PDB entry 8GIL | X-ray diffraction, 2.10 A resolution | chains A and B

== Chain A (and B) ==
Molecule: L-threonine 3-dehydrogenase
From: Trypanosoma cruzi
Notes: EC 1.1.1.103; chain B of this document is another copy of the same molecule, construct and numbering; everything in this record applies to it too
UniProt: Q4CU39 (Q4CU39_TRYCC); residues 1-332 here = UniProt positions 1-332
Sequence (366 residues; row label = number of the first residue in the row; numbers below 1 keep their minus sign (Met-33 is residue -33)):
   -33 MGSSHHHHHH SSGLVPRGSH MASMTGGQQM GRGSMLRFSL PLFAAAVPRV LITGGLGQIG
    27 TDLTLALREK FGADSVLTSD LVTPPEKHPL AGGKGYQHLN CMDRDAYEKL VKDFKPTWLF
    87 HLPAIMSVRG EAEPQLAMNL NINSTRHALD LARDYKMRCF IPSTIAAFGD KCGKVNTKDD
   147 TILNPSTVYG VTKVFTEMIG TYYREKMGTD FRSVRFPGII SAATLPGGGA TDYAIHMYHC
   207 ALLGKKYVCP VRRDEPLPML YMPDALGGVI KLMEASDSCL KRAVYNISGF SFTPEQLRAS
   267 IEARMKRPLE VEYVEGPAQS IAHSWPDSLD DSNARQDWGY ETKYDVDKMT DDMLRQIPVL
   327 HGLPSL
Unresolved in the structure: -33 to 12 (chain B: -33 to 12, 331-332)
Differences from the reference sequence: initiating methionine (-33); expression tag (-32 to 0)
Bound ions: K+: Glu221, Pro222, Ala288, Trp291, Pro292, Asp293
Reported in the primary citation:
  - K+ coordination: Glu221, Pro222, Ala288, Trp291, Pro292, Asp293
  - catalytic residues: Thr130, Tyr155 (by similarity / conservation)
  - allosteric site: Lys140 to Thr143
  - mutagenesis - K140A, E221A (1000-fold), H289A, D293A (10-fold), S294A: decreased catalytic activity on K+

== Interface between chain A and chain B ==
Residue-residue contacts (44):
  Glu97(A) - Tyr168(B)  hydrogen bond
  Gln101(A) - Arg112(B)  hydrogen bond
  Gln101(A) - Asp116(B)  hydrogen bond
  Gln101(A) - Tyr169(B)  hydrogen bond
  Met104(A) - Arg112(B)
  Met104(A) - Ile165(B)  hydrophobic
  Asn105(A) - Arg112(B)  hydrogen bond
  Ile108(A) - Phe161(B)  hydrophobic
  Arg112(A) - Gln101(B)  hydrogen bond
  Arg112(A) - Met104(B)
  Arg112(A) - Asn105(B)  hydrogen bond
  Asp116(A) - Gln101(B)  hydrogen bond
  Lys137(A) - Asp146(B)  salt bridge
  Lys137(A) - Arg248(B)
  Asp146(A) - Lys137(B)  salt bridge
  Asp146(A) - Ile148(B)
  Thr147(A) - Ile148(B)
  Ile148(A) - Asp146(B)
  Ile148(A) - Thr147(B)
  Leu149(A) - Met164(B)
  Pro151(A) - Met164(B)
  Ser152(A) - Tyr168(B)
  Ser152(A) - Lys172(B)
  Thr153(A) - Tyr168(B)
  Val154(A) - Tyr168(B)
  Val157(A) - Phe161(B)  hydrophobic
  Val157(A) - Ile165(B)
  Val160(A) - Met164(B)  hydrophobic
  Phe161(A) - Ile108(B)  hydrophobic
  Phe161(A) - Val157(B)  hydrophobic
  Met164(A) - Leu149(B)
  Met164(A) - Pro151(B)
  Met164(A) - Val157(B)  hydrophobic
  Met164(A) - Val160(B)  hydrophobic
  Ile165(A) - Met104(B)  hydrophobic
  Ile165(A) - Val157(B)
  Tyr168(A) - Glu97(B)  hydrogen bond
  Tyr168(A) - Ser152(B)
  Tyr168(A) - Thr153(B)
  Tyr168(A) - Val154(B)
  Tyr169(A) - Gln101(B)  hydrogen bond
  Tyr169(A) - Met104(B)
  Lys172(A) - Ser152(B)
  Arg248(A) - Lys137(B)
Also at the interface, not in a pair above, chain A (27 interface residues in all): Pro100, Met173
Also at the interface, not in a pair above, chain B (29 interface residues in all): Pro100, Arg119, Met173, Ser286

== In short ==
Chain A and chain B form an interface of 27 and 29 residues respectively; the contacts include 10 hydrogen
bonds and 2 salt bridges. Polar pairs include Lys137(A)-Asp146(B), Glu97(A)-Tyr168(B) and Gln101(A)-Arg112(B).
The paper reports catalytic residues Thr130(A) and Tyr155(A); K140A, E221A and H289A of chain A, among others,
reduce catalytic activity on K+; 5 substitutions were tested in all.
Both chains are L-threonine 3-dehydrogenase (Trypanosoma cruzi). Entry 8GIL (L-threonine 3-Dehydrogenase from
Trypanosoma cruzi (apo form)) was determined by X-ray diffraction, deposited together with 8GJB.
